Entry 6SKO (electron microscopy, 3.40 A resolution); this record covers chains 2 and I of the 7 polymer chains in the assembly.

Chain 2:
Molecule: DNA replication licensing factor MCM2
From: Saccharomyces cerevisiae (strain ATCC 204508 / S288c)
Notes: EC 3.6.4.12; fragment: Mcm4-CTD
UniProt: P29469 (MCM2_YEAST); residues 1-868 here = UniProt positions 1-868
Amino-acid sequence (868 residues; row label = number of the first residue in the row):
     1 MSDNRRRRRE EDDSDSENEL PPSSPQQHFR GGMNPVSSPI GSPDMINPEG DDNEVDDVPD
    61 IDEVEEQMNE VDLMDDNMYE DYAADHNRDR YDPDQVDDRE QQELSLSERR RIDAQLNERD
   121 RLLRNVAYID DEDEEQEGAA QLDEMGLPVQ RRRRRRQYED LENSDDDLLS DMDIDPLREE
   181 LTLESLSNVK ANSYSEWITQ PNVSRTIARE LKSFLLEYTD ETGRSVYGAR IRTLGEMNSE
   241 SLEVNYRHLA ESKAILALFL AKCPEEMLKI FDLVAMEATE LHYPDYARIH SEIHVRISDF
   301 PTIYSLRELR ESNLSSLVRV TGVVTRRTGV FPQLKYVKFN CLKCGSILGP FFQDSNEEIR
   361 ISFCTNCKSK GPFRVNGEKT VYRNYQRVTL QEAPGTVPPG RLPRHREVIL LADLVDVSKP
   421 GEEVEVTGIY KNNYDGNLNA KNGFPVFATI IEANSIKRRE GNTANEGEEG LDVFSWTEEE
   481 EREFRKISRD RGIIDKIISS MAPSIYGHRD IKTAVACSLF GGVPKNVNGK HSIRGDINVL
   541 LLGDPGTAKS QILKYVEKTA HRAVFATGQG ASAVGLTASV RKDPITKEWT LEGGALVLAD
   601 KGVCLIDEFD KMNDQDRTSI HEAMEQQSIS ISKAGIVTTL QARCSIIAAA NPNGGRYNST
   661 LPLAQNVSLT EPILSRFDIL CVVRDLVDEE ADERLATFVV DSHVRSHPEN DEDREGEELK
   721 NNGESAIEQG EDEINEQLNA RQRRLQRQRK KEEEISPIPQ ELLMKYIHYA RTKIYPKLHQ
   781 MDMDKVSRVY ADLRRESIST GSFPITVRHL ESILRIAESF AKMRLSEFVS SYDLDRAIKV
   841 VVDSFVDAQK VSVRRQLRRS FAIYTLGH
Not modelled in the structure: 1-473, 528-531, 584-587, 610-613, 711-744, 801-803
Small-molecule neighbours: AMP-PNP (ANP; phosphoaminophosphonic acid-adenylate ester): Ser504, Ile505, Tyr506, His508, Pro545, Gly546, Thr547, Ala548, Lys549, Ser550, Gln551, Leu695, Phe698, Val699
UniProt features mapped onto this chain:
  - zinc finger: Cys341 to Cys367 (C4-type)
  - motif: Ser675 to Asp678 (Arginine finger)
  - binding site (ATP): Gly543 to Ser550
  - modified residue (Phosphoserine): Ser14, Ser16, Ser23, Ser164, Ser170
  - natural variant: Glu392 (E392K: In allele MCM2-1)
  - mutagenesis: Cys364 (C364Y/F/S/H: Loss of activity), Cys367 (C367Y/F/S/H: Loss of activity), Lys549 (K549A: Reduces MCM2-7 complex helicase activity. Abolishes MCM2-7 complex helicase activity; when associated with MCM5 A-422. Reduces MCM2-7 complex helicase activity; when associated with MCM3 A-415), Arg676 (R676A: Loss of MCM2-7 complex helicase activity)
Reported in the primary citation:
  - binding site for ssDNA, leading-strand template (chain I): Trp589

Chain I:
Molecule: ssDNA, leading-strand template
Notes: fragment: Mcm3-CTD
Sequence (85 nucleotides; row label = number of the first residue in the row; numbers below 1 keep their minus sign (DT-44 is residue -44)):
   -44 TAGAGTAGGA AGTGATGGTA AGTGATTAGA GAATTGGAGA GTGTGTTTTT TTTTTTTTTT
    16 TTTTTTTTTT TTTTTTTTTT TTTTT
Not modelled in the structure: -44 to 0, 17-40

How chain 2 and chain I interact:
Contacting residue pairs - 11 pairs, chain 2 then chain I:
  Ser572(2) with DT5(I), hydrogen bond to the phosphate
  Val574(2) with DT4(I), phosphate contact; DT5(I), phosphate contact
  Ser579(2) with DT4(I), hydrogen bond to the phosphate
  Val580(2) with DT3(I), phosphate contact; DT4(I), hydrogen bond to the phosphate
  Trp589(2) with DT2(I), stacking on the base; DT3(I), base contact
  Lys633(2) with DT3(I), phosphate contact; DT4(I), salt bridge to the phosphate
  Ala634(2) with DT3(I), hydrogen bond to the phosphate

In short:
The interface between chain 2 and chain I involves 7 residues on one side and 4 on the other, with 4 hydrogen
bonds, 1 salt bridge and 1 aromatic stacking contact. Polar contacts include Ser572(2)-DT5(I),
Ser579(2)-DT4(I) and Val580(2)-DT4(I). Chain 2 binds AMP-PNP. From the paper: a binding site for ssDNA,
leading-strand template (chain I) at Trp589(2).
Chain 2 is DNA replication licensing factor MCM2 (Saccharomyces cerevisiae (strain ATCC 204508 / S288c)) and
chain I is ssDNA, leading-strand template; the structure, Cryo-EM Structure of the Fork Protection Complex
Bound to CMG at a Replication Fork - conformation ..., was determined by electron microscopy together with
6SKL from the same study.
